Entry 4IN5 (X-ray diffraction, 2.20 A resolution); this record covers chains M and H of the 3 polymer chains in the assembly.

[Chain M]
Protein: Reaction center protein M chain
Source organism: Rhodobacter sphaeroides
UniProtKB: P0C0Y9 (RCEM_RHOSH); residues 0-306 here correspond to UniProt positions 1-307 (UniProt number = residue number + 1)
Chain sequence (307 residues; row label = number of the first residue in the row; numbering starts at 0):
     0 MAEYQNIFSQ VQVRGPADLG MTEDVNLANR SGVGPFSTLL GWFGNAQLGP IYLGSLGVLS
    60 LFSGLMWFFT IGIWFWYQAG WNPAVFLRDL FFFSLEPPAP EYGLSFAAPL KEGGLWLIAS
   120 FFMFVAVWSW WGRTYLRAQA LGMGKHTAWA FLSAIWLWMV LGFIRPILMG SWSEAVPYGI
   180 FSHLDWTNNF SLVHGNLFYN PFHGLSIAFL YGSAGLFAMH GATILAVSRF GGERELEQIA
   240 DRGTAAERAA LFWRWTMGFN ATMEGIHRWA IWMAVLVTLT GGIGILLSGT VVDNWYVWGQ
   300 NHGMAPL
Disordered / not traced: 0, 303-306
Construct notes: engineered mutation Gly214 (Leu215 in P0C0Y9)
Curated features (UniProtKB/Swiss-Prot):
  - binding site ((7R,8Z)-bacteriochlorophyll b): His182, His202
  - binding site (Fe cation): His219, Glu234, His266
  - binding site (a ubiquinone): Trp252

[Chain H]
Protein: Reaction center protein H chain
Source organism: Rhodobacter sphaeroides
UniProtKB: P0C0Y7 (RCEH_RHOSH); residues 1-260 here = UniProt positions 1-260
Chain sequence (266 residues; row label = number of the first residue in the row; numbers below 1 keep their minus sign (His-5 is residue -5)):
    -5 HHHHHHMVGV TAFGNFDLAS LAIYSFWIFL AGLIYYLQTE NMREGYPLEN EDGTPAANQG
    55 PFPLPKPKTF ILPHGRGTLT VPGPESEDRP IALARTAVSE GFPHAPTGDP MKDGVGPASW
   115 VARRDLPELD GHGHNKIKPM KAAAGFHVSA GKNPIGLPVR GCDLEIAGKV VDIWVDIPEQ
   175 MARFLEVELK DGSTRLLPMQ MVKVQSNRVH VNALSSDLFA GIPTIKSPTE VTLLEEDKIC
   235 GYVAGGLMYA APKRKSVVAA MLAEYA
Disordered / not traced: -5 to 10, 251-260
Construct notes: expression tag (-5 to 0)

[How chain M and chain H interact]
Residue-residue contacts - 111 pairs, chain M then chain H:
  Ala1(M) - Lys197(H)
  Tyr3(M) - Gln194(H)
  Tyr3(M) - Val196(H)
  Asn5(M) - Gln194(H)
  Gln9(M) - Gly145(H)
  Gln9(M) - Met193(H)
  Gln9(M) - Val196(H)  hydrogen bond (side chain-backbone)
  Gln9(M) - Lys197(H)
  Gln9(M) - Val198(H)  hydrogen bond (side chain-backbone)
  Val10(M) - Ala144(H)
  Val10(M) - Lys146(H)
  Val10(M) - Met193(H)  hydrophobic
  Gln11(M) - Val142(H)
  Gln11(M) - Ser143(H)  hydrogen bond (backbone-backbone)
  Gln11(M) - Ala144(H)  hydrogen bond (backbone-backbone)
  Val12(M) - His141(H)
  Val12(M) - Ser143(H)  hydrogen bond (backbone-side chain)
  Val12(M) - Gln174(H)
  Val12(M) - Met175(H)  hydrophobic
  Val12(M) - Ala176(H)
  Arg13(M) - Gly139(H)
  Arg13(M) - Phe140(H)
  Arg13(M) - His141(H)  hydrogen bond (backbone-backbone)
  Arg13(M) - Ser143(H)
  Arg13(M) - Gln174(H)
  Gly14(M) - Gly139(H)
  Gly14(M) - Phe140(H)
  Gly14(M) - Gln174(H)  hydrogen bond (backbone-side chain)
  Pro15(M) - Ala138(H)
  Pro15(M) - Phe140(H)
  Pro15(M) - Gln174(H)  hydrogen bond (backbone-side chain)
  Asp17(M) - Pro172(H)
  Met20(M) - Gly125(H)
  Thr37(M) - Ala144(H)
  Trp41(M) - Gly145(H)
  Asn44(M) - Glu173(H)
  Pro200(M) - Ile17(H)  hydrophobic
  Phe201(M) - Ala16(H)
  Phe201(M) - Ile17(H)  hydrophobic
  Phe201(M) - Phe20(H)  hydrophobic
  Leu204(M) - Ile17(H)  hydrophobic
  Leu204(M) - Phe20(H)  hydrophobic
  Leu204(M) - Trp21(H)  hydrophobic
  Ser227(M) - Gln194(H)  hydrogen bond (backbone-side chain)
  Arg228(M) - Gln194(H)
  Arg228(M) - Met195(H)  hydrogen bond
  Arg228(M) - Cys234(H)  hydrogen bond (backbone-side chain)
  Arg228(M) - Leu241(H)
  Phe229(M) - Cys234(H)
  Phe229(M) - Ala238(H)  hydrophobic
  Glu232(M) - Met175(H)
  Glu232(M) - Arg177(H)  salt bridge
  Arg233(M) - Glu122(H)  salt bridge
  Arg233(M) - Ile131(H)
  Arg233(M) - Arg177(H)
  Arg233(M) - Leu227(H)
  Arg233(M) - Glu230(H)  salt bridge
  Glu236(M) - Arg117(H)  hydrogen bond (backbone-side chain)
  Glu236(M) - Arg118(H)  salt bridge
  Glu236(M) - Glu122(H)
  Glu236(M) - Leu227(H)
  Gln237(M) - Arg117(H)
  Ile238(M) - Glu38(H)
  Ile238(M) - Phe64(H)  hydrophobic
  Ile238(M) - Leu73(H)
  Ala239(M) - Leu66(H)  hydrophobic
  Ala239(M) - Leu73(H)
  Asp240(M) - Arg117(H)  hydrogen bond (backbone-side chain)
  Asp240(M) - Arg118(H)  salt bridge
  Asp240(M) - Leu227(H)
  Arg241(M) - Glu38(H)  salt bridge
  Arg241(M) - Glu79(H)  salt bridge
  Arg241(M) - Val115(H)
  Arg241(M) - Arg117(H)
  Gly242(M) - Val115(H)
  Gly242(M) - Arg117(H)
  Gly242(M) - Asp231(H)
  Thr243(M) - Ser113(H)
  Thr243(M) - Val115(H)
  Thr243(M) - Asp231(H)  hydrogen bond (backbone-side chain)
  Glu246(M) - Val115(H)
  Arg247(M) - Pro111(H)  hydrogen bond (side chain-backbone)
  Arg247(M) - Ala112(H)
  Arg247(M) - Ser113(H)  hydrogen bond (side chain-backbone)
  Arg247(M) - Gly235(H)
  Arg253(M) - Tyr40(H)
  Phe258(M) - Gln32(H)
  Ala260(M) - Asn35(H)
  Thr261(M) - Asn35(H)  hydrogen bond (backbone-side chain)
  Thr261(M) - Glu38(H)
  Glu263(M) - Lys62(H)  salt bridge
  Glu263(M) - Phe64(H)
  Gly264(M) - Asn35(H)  hydrogen bond (backbone-side chain)
  Ile265(M) - Asn35(H)  hydrogen bond (backbone-side chain)
  Arg267(M) - Tyr30(H)  hydrogen bond
  Arg267(M) - Leu31(H)
  Arg267(M) - Lys62(H)
  Trp268(M) - Leu31(H)  hydrophobic
  Trp268(M) - Asn35(H)
  Trp271(M) - Leu27(H)  hydrophobic
  Trp271(M) - Leu31(H)
  Leu275(M) - Leu27(H)  hydrophobic
  Thr279(M) - Phe20(H)
  Val290(M) - Asp11(H)
  Val290(M) - Leu12(H)  hydrophobic
  Val291(M) - Ala13(H)  hydrophobic
  Trp297(M) - Asp11(H)  hydrogen bond
  Trp297(M) - Ala13(H)
  Trp297(M) - Ser14(H)
  Gly302(M) - Asp11(H)
  Gly302(M) - Ser14(H)
Also at the interface, not in a pair above, chain M (56 interface residues in all): Gly19, Phe35, Phe208, Asn259, Leu286, Trp294, His301
Also at the interface, not in a pair above, chain H (71 interface residues in all): Phe23, Leu24, Glu34, Arg37, Gly39, Leu42, Gly110, Trp114, His126, Lys130, Met134, Pro148, Val169, Pro192

[Summary]
56 residues of chain M and 71 residues of chain H are in contact; the contacts include 21 hydrogen bonds and 8
salt bridges. Among the polar pairs are Glu232(M)-Arg177(H), Arg233(M)-Glu122(H) and Arg233(M)-Glu230(H).
Chain M is Reaction center protein M chain and chain H is Reaction center protein H chain, both from
Rhodobacter sphaeroides; the structure, (M)L214G mutant of the Rhodobacter sphaeroides Reaction Center, was
determined by X-ray diffraction together with 4IN7 and 4IN6 from the same study.
